8JHB - chains A and N of the 5 polymer chains in the assembly; structure by electron microscopy, 3.30 A resolution.

# Chain A
Name: Guanine nucleotide-binding protein G(s) subunit alpha isoforms XLas
From: Homo sapiens
UniProtKB: Q5JWF2 (GNAS1_HUMAN); the construct has insertions or renumbered stretches relative to UniProt, so the offset changes along the chain: 7-59 = UniProt 655-707; 204-253 = UniProt 847-896; 264-394 = UniProt 907-1037
Amino-acid sequence (270 residues; row label = number of the first residue in the row; note: 136 numbers in that range are skipped by the numbering (no residue carries them; nothing is unmodelled there); numbers below 1 keep their minus sign (His-11 is residue -11)):
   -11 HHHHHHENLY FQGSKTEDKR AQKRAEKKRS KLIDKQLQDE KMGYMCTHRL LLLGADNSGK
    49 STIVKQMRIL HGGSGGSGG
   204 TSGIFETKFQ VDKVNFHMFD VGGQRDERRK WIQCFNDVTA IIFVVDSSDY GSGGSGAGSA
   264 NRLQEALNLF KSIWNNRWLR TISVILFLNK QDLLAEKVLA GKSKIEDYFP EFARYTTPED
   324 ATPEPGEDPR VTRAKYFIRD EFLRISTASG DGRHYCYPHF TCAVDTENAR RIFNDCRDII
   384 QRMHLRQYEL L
Disordered / not traced: -11 to 1, 60-67, 254-263
Construct notes: expression tag (-11 to 6); engineered mutation Asp44 (Gly692 in Q5JWF2), Asn45 (Glu693 in Q5JWF2), Asp249 (Ala892 in Q5JWF2), Asp252 (Ser895 in Q5JWF2), Ala372 (Ile1015 in Q5JWF2), Ile375 (Val1018 in Q5JWF2); linker (60-67, 254-263)
Swiss-Prot annotation at these positions:
  - region: Arg37 to Ala43, Ser46 to Thr50 (G1 motif), Phe219 to Arg228 (G3 motif), Ile288 to Asp295 (G4 motif), Thr364 to Thr369 (G5 motif)
  - binding site (GTP): Gly42, Ala43, Ser46 to Thr50, Asp223 to Gln227, Asn292 to Asp295, Ala366
  - binding site (Mg(2+)): Ser49, Thr204
  - modified residue: Ser352 (Phosphoserine)

# Chain N
Name: Nb35
From: Homo sapiens
Amino-acid sequence (135 residues; each row starts with the number of its first residue):
    23 MQVQLQESGG GLVQPGGSLR LSCAASGFTF SNYKMNWVRQ APGKGLEWVS DISQSGASIS
    83 YTGSVKGRFT ISRDNAKNTL YLQMNSLKPE DTAVYYCARC PAPFTRDCFD VTSTTYAYRG
   143 QGTQVTVSSH HHHHH
Disordered / not traced: 23, 150-157
Cystine bridges: Cys45-Cys119, Cys122-Cys130

# How chain A and chain N interact
Pairs across the interface (27; chain A residue first):
  Arg228(A) - Thr137(N)
  Asp229(A) - Thr134(N)
  Asp229(A) - Ser135(N)  hydrogen bond (side chain-backbone)
  Asp229(A) - Thr137(N)  hydrogen bond
  Glu230(A) - Thr134(N)
  Glu230(A) - Thr137(N)
  Glu230(A) - Tyr138(N)
  Arg231(A) - Phe131(N)
  Arg232(A) - Pro123(N)
  Arg232(A) - Phe131(N)
  Arg232(A) - Tyr138(N)
  Asn264(A) - Glu69(N)
  Gln267(A) - Trp70(N)
  Gln267(A) - Thr84(N)
  Asn271(A) - Trp70(N)
  Ser275(A) - Asp129(N)
  Ser275(A) - Cys130(N)  hydrogen bond (side chain-backbone)
  Ser275(A) - Phe131(N)
  Asn278(A) - Arg128(N)  hydrogen bond
  Asn278(A) - Asp129(N)
  Asn279(A) - Asp129(N)
  Asn279(A) - Phe131(N)
  Arg283(A) - Arg128(N)
  Tyr311(A) - Gly85(N)
  Pro313(A) - Gly85(N)
  Pro313(A) - Lys88(N)
  Glu314(A) - Lys88(N)  salt bridge
Other interface residues (no listed pair), chain A (20 interface residues in all): Leu272, Lys274, Arg280, Asp310, Ser352
Other interface residues (no listed pair), chain N (16 interface residues in all): Ser86, Thr127

# Summary
Chain A and chain N form an interface of 20 and 16 residues respectively, with 4 hydrogen bonds and 1 salt
bridge. Polar pairs include Glu314(A)-Lys88(N), Asp229(A)-Ser135(N) and Asp229(A)-Thr137(N). Curated
annotation (UniProt) lists 17 GTP-binding residues and Mg2+-binding residues Ser49(A) and Thr204(A) on chain
A.
Here chain A is Guanine nucleotide-binding protein G(s) subunit alpha isoforms XLas and chain N is Nb35, both
from Homo sapiens. Entry 8JHB (FZD6 Gs complex) was determined by electron microscopy together with 8J9N and
8JHI from the same study.
